9GI1 - chains S and c of the 21 polymer chains in the assembly; structure by electron microscopy, 3.00 A resolution.

# Chain S
Molecule: Unidentified substrate of the MecA-ClpC-ClpP complex from S.aureus
Organism: Escherichia coli
Amino-acid sequence (28 residues; row label = number of the first residue in the row; X marks 28 residues of unknown identity (built as UNK)):
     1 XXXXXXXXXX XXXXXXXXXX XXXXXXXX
Not modelled in the structure: 9-20

# Chain c
Molecule: ATP-dependent Clp protease ATP-binding subunit ClpC
Organism: Staphylococcus aureus
UniProt: Q2G0P5 (CLPC_STAA8); residues 1-818 here = UniProt positions 1-818
Amino-acid sequence (818 residues; numbered 1 to 818; the number before each row is that of its first residue):
     1 MLFGRLTERA QRVLAHAQEE AIRLNHSNIG TEHLLLGLMK EPEGIAAKVL ESFNITEDKV
    61 IEEVEKLIGH GQDHVGTLHY TPRAKKVIEL SMDEARKLHH NFVGTEHILL GLIRENEGVA
   121 ARVFANLDLN ITKARAQVVK ALGNPEMSNK NAQASKSNNT PTLDSLARDL TVIAKDGTLD
   181 PVIGRDKEIT RVIEVLSRRT KNNPVLIGEP GVGKTAIAEG LAQAIVNNEV PETLKDKRVM
   241 SLDMGTVVAG TKYRGEFEER LKKVMEEIQQ AGNVILFIDE LHTLVGAGGA EGAIDASNIL
   301 KPALARGELQ CIGATTLDEY RKNIEKDAAL ERRFQPVQVD EPSVVDTVAI LKGLRDRYEA
   361 HHRINISDEA IEAAVKLSNR YVSDRFLPDK AIDLIDEASS KVRLKSHTTP NNLKEIEQEI
   421 EKVKNEKDAA VHAQEFENAA NLRDKQTKLE KQYEEAKNEW KNAQNGMSTS LSEEDIAEVI
   481 AGWTGIPLTK INETESEKLL SLEDTLHERV IGQKDAVNSI SKAVRRARAG LKDPKRPIGS
   541 FIFLGPTGVG KTELARALAE SMFGDDDAMI RVDMSEFMEK HAVSRLVGAP PGYVGHDDGG
   601 QLTEKVRRKP YSVILFDEIE KAHPDVFNIL LQVLDDGHLT DTKGRTVDFR NTIIIMTSNV
   661 GAQELQDQRF AGFGGSSDGQ DYETIRKTML KELKNSFRPE FLNRVDDIIV FHKLTKEELK
   721 EIVTMMVNKL TNRLSEQNIN IIVTDKAKDK IAEEGYDPEY GARPLIRAIQ KTIEDNLSEL
   781 ILDGNQIEGK KVTVDHDGKE FKYDIAEQTS ETKTPSQA
Not modelled in the structure: 1-158, 410-465, 674-679, 809-818
Swiss-Prot annotation at these positions:
  - binding site (ATP): Gly208 to Thr215, Gly545 to Thr552
Bound ions: Mg2+ site 1: Thr215, Asp279; Mg2+ site 2: Arg763 (together with ATP-gamma-S) (shared with 1 residue of chain b)
Residues lining bound ligands:
  - ATP-gamma-S (AGS; phosphothiophosphoric acid-adenylate ester), molecule 1: Asp180, Pro181, Val182, Ile183, Arg185, Glu209, Pro210, Gly211, Val212, Gly213, Lys214, Thr215, Ala216, Glu280, Thr316, Ile350, Leu354, Tyr358, Pro388, Asp389, Ile392
  - ATP-gamma-S (AGS), molecule 2: Arg306, Ala329, Arg332, Arg333
  - ATP-gamma-S (AGS), molecule 3: Arg509, Val510, Ile511, Pro546, Thr547, Gly548, Val549, Gly550, Lys551, Thr552, Glu553, Asn659, Leu714, Ile722, Met725, Met726, Ala762, Arg763, Ile766
  - ATP-gamma-S (AGS), molecule 4: Asp635, Glu700, Arg704

# How chain S and chain c interact
Interface residues of chain c (facing chain S), 8 residues: Lys252, Tyr253, Arg254, Ala290, Glu291, Gly592, Tyr593, Val594

# Overview
Chain S and chain c make no direct contact in this assembly. Bound to chain c: 4 copies of ATP-gamma-S.
Thr215(c) and Asp279(c) coordinate Mg2+ site 1. UniProt lists 16 ATP-binding residues on chain c.
Chain S is Unidentified substrate of the MecA-ClpC-ClpP complex from S.aureus (Escherichia coli) and chain c
is ATP-dependent Clp protease ATP-binding subunit ClpC (Staphylococcus aureus); the structure, Structure of
the S.aureus MecA/ClpC/ClpP degradation system, was determined by electron microscopy.
